PDB entry 6L7I | electron microscopy, 2.90 A resolution | chains A and F of the 8 polymer chains in the assembly

== Chain A ==
Protein: TcdA1
From: Photorhabdus luminescens
UniProtKB: Q9RN43 (Q9RN43_PHOLU); numbering as in UniProt (aligned over 2327-2516)
Sequence (190 residues; row label = number of the first residue in the row):
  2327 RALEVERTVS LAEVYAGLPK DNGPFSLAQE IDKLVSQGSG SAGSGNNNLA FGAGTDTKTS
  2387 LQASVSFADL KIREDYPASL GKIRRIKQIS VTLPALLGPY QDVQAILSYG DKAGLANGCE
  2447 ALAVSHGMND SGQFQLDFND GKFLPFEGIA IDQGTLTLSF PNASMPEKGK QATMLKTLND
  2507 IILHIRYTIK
Not modelled in the structure: 2437-2443, 2466-2469

== Chain F ==
Protein: TcdB1
From: Photorhabdus luminescens
UniProtKB: Q93EP6 (Q93EP6_PHOLU); residue numbers follow UniProt; this construct covers 1-1476
Sequence (1476 residues; each row starts with the number of its first residue):
     1 MQNSQTFSVT ELSLPKGGGA ITGMGEALTP AGPDGMAALS LPLPISAGRG YAPSLTLNYN
    61 SGTGNSPFGL GWDCGVMAIR RRTSTGVPNY DETDTFLGPE GEVLVVALNE AGQADIRSES
   121 SLQGINLGAT FTVTCYRSRL ESHFNRLEYW QPQTTGATDF WLIYSPDGQV HLLGKNPQAR
   181 ISNPLNVNQT AQWLLEASIS SHSEQIYYQY RAEDEAGCET DELAAHPSAT VQRYLQTVHY
   241 GNLTASDVFP TLNGDDPLKS GWMFCLVFDY GERKNSLSEM PLFKATGNWL CRKDRFSRYE
   301 YGFELRTRRL CRQILMFHRL QTLSGQAKGD DEPALVSRLI LDYDENAMVS TLVSVRRVGH
   361 EDNNTVTALP PLELAYQPFE PEQTALWQSM DVLANFNTIQ RWQLLDLKGE GVPGILYQDR
   421 NGWWYRSAQR QAGEEMNAVT WGKMQLLPIT PAVQDNASLM DINGDGQLDW VITGPGLRGY
   481 HSQHPDGSWT RFTPLHALPI EYSHPRAQLA DLMGAGLSDL VLIGPKSVRL YVNNRDGFTE
   541 GRDVVQSGDI TLPLPGADAR KLVAFSDVLG SGQAHLVEVS ATQVTCWPNL GHGRFGQPIV
   601 LPGFSQSAAS FNPDRVHLAD LDGSGPADLI YVHADRLDIF SNESGNGFAK PFTLSFPDGL
   661 RFDDTCQLQV ADVQGLGVVS LILSVPHMAP HHWRCDLTNA KPWLLSETNN NMGANHTLHY
   721 RSSVQFWLDE KAAALATGQT PVCYLPFPVH TLWQTETEDE ISGNKLVTTL RYAHGAWDGR
   781 EREFRGFGYV EQTDSHQLAQ GNAPERTPPA LTKSWYATGL PAVDNALSAG YWRGDKQAFA
   841 GFTPRFTLWK EGKDVPLTPE DDHNLYWLNR ALKGQPLRSE LYGLDGSAQQ QIPYTVTESR
   901 PQVRQLQDGA TVSPVLWASV VESRSYHYER IISDPQCNQD ITLSSDLFGQ PLKQVSVQYP
   961 RRNKPTTNPY PDTLPDTLFA SSYDDQQQLL RLTCRQSSWH HLIGNELRVL GLPDGTRSDA
  1021 FTYDAKQVPV DGLNLETLCA ENSLIADDKP REYLNQQRTF YTDGKNQTPL KTPTRQALIA
  1081 FTETAVLTES LLSAFDGGIT PDELPGILTQ AGYQQEPYLF PRTGENKVWV ARQGYTDYGT
  1141 EAQFWRPVAQ RNSLLTGKMT LKWDTHYCVI TQTQDAAGLT VSANYDWRFL TPTQLTDIND
  1201 NVHLITLDAL GRPVTQRFWG IESGVATGYS SSEEKPFSPP NDIDTAINLT GPLPVAQCLV
  1261 YAPDSWMPLF SQETFNTLTQ EEQETLRDSR IITEDWRICA LTRRRWLQSQ KISTPLVKLL
  1321 TNSIGLPPHN LTLTTDRYDR DSEQQIRQQV AFSDGFGRLL QASVRHEAGE AWQRNQDGSL
  1381 VTKVENTKTR WAVTGRTEYD NKGQTIRTYQ PYFLNDWRYV SDDSARKEAY ADTHIYDPIG
  1441 REIRVITAKG WLRQSQYFPW FTVSEDENDT AADALV
Not modelled in the structure: 1-6, 110-112, 800-805, 858-863, 1473-1476
Cystine bridges: C218-C291

== Interface between chain A and chain F ==
Residue-residue contacts (18):
  S2336(A) with R560(F)
  P2420(A) with A557(F); D558(F)
  A2421(A) with A557(F), hydrogen bond (backbone-backbone); D558(F)
  L2423(A) with R506(F), hydrogen bond (backbone-side chain); L554(F)
  G2424(A) with R506(F), hydrogen bond (backbone-side chain)
  P2425(A) with R506(F); L522(F), hydrophobic; I523(F); G524(F)
  Y2426(A) with E501(F), hydrogen bond; H504(F)
  Q2427(A) with P525(F)
  M2454(A) with A557(F)
  D2506(A) with R560(F), salt bridge
  I2508(A) with R560(F)
Other interface residues (no listed pair), chain A (12 interface residues in all): L2422
Other interface residues (no listed pair), chain F (13 interface residues in all): R529, G556

== In short ==
12 residues of chain A face 13 of chain F across their interface, with 4 hydrogen bonds and 1 salt bridge.
Polar contacts include D2506(A)-R560(F), L2423(A)-R506(F) and G2424(A)-R506(F).
Here chain A is TcdA1 and chain F is TcdB1, both from Photorhabdus luminescens. Entry 6L7I (Signal
substraction of TcdB1-TccC2 and part of TcdA1) was determined by electron microscopy.
